6RQL - chains T and R of the 20 polymer chains in the assembly; structure by electron microscopy, 2.90 A resolution.

[Chain T]
Molecule: Template strand
Organism: synthetic construct
Sequence (70 nucleotides; each row starts with the number of its first residue):
     1 GTCTTCAACTGCTTTCGCATGAAGTACCTCCCAACTACTTTTCCTCACAC
    51 TTGTACTCCATGACTAAACC
Disordered / not traced: 1-18, 61-70

[Chain R]
Name: RNA polymerase I-specific transcription initiation factor RRN11
Organism: Saccharomyces cerevisiae
UniProt: Q04712 (RRN11_YEAST); residues 1-507 here = UniProt positions 1-507
Sequence (507 residues; numbered 1 to 507; the number before each row is that of its first residue):
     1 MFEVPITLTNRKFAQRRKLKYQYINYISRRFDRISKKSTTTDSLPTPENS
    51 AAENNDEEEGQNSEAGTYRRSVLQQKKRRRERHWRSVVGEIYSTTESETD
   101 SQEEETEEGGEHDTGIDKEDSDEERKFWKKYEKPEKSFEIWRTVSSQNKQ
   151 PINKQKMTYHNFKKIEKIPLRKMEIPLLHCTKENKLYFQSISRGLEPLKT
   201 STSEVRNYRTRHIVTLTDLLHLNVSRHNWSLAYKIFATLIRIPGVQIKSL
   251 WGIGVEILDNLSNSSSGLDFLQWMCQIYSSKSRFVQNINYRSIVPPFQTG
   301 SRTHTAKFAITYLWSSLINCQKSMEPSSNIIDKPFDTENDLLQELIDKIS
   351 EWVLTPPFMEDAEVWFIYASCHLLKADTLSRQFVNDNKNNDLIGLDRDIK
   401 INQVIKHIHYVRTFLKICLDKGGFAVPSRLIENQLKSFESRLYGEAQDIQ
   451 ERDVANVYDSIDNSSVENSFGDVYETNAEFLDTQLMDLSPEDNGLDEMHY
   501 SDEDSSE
Disordered / not traced: 39-120, 325-344, 386-396, 444-507

[Chain T / chain R interface]
Residue-residue contacts - 11 pairs, chain T then chain R:
  DT36(T) / Ile-288(R)  phosphate contact
  DA37(T) / Ile-288(R)  sugar contact
  DA37(T) / Asn-289(R)  sugar contact
  DA37(T) / Tyr-290(R)  phosphate contact
  DA37(T) / Arg-291(R)  hydrogen bond to the phosphate
  DC38(T) / Asp-122(R)  sugar contact
  DC38(T) / Asn-289(R)  phosphate contact
  DC38(T) / Arg-291(R)  salt bridge to the phosphate
  DT39(T) / Arg-11(R)  base contact
  DT39(T) / Lys-18(R)  salt bridge to the phosphate
  DT40(T) / Arg-11(R)  hydrogen bond to the base
Interface residues without a listed pair, chain R (8 interface residues in all): Ile-293

[Overview]
5 residues of chain T face 8 of chain R across their interface, with 2 hydrogen bonds and 2 salt bridges.
Polar contacts include DT40(T)/Arg-11(R), DA37(T)/Arg-291(R) and DC38(T)/Arg-291(R).
Chain T is Template strand (synthetic construct) and chain R is RNA polymerase I-specific transcription
initiation factor RRN11 (Saccharomyces cerevisiae); the structure, RNA Polymerase I Closed Conformation 2
(CC2), was determined by electron microscopy together with 6RQH, 6RQT, 6RRD, 6RUI, 6RUO and 6RWE from the same
study.
